Entry 3D4C (X-ray diffraction, 2.90 A resolution); this record covers chain A.

[Chain A]
Protein: Maltose-binding periplasmic protein, LINKER, Zona pellucida protein 3
Organism: Escherichia coli (strain K12)
Notes: fragment: ZP3 ZP-N domain
UniProt: chimeric construct of P0AEX9, P10761: residues 2-368 from P0AEX9 (MALE_ECOLI) positions 27-393 (UniProt number = residue number + 25); residues 372-473 from P10761 positions 42-143 (UniProt number = residue number - 330)
Amino-acid sequence (481 residues; each row starts with the number of its first residue):
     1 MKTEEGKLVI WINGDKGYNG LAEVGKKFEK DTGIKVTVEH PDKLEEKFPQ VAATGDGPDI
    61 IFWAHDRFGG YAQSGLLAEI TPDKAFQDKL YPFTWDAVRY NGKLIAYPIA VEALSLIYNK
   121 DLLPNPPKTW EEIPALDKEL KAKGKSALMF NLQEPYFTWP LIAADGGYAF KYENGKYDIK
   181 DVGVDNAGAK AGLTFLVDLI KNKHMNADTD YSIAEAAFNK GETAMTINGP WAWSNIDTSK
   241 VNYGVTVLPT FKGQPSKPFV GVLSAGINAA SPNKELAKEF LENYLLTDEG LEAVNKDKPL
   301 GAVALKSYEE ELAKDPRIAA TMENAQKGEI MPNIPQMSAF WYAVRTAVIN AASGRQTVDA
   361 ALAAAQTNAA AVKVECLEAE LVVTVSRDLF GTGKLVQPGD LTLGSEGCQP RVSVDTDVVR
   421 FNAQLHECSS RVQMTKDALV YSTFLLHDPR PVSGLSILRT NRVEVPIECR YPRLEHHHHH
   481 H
Unresolved in the structure: 1-4, 475-481
Cystine bridges: Cys376-Cys469, Cys408-Cys428
Construct notes: initiating methionine (1); engineered mutation Thr3 (Ile28 in P0AEX9), Ala360 (Glu385 in P0AEX9), Ala363 (Lys388 in P0AEX9), Ala364 (Asp389 in P0AEX9), Asn368 (Arg393 in P0AEX9); expression tag (474-481)
Metal / ion sites: Cd2+ site 1 near Glu39 (its only coordinating residue here); Cd2+ site 2 near His40 (its only coordinating residue here); Cd2+ site 3: Asn202, His204; Cd2+ site 4: Asp210, Asp437; Cd2+ site 5 near Glu380 (its only coordinating residue here); Cd2+ site 6 near Glu427 (its only coordinating residue here); Cd2+ site 7 near Glu464 (its only coordinating residue here)
Reported in the primary citation:
  - mutagenesis - Y441C: decreased expression in response to MBP-AAA-ZP-N-6His
  - mutagenesis - Y441C: decreased expression in response to full-length ZP3
  - mutagenesis - Y441L, Y441S, Y441V: decreased expression
  - mutagenesis - Y441F: unchanged expression in response to full-length ZP3

[In short]
Asn202 and His204 coordinate Cd2+ site 3. Asp210 and Asp437 coordinate Cd2+ site 4. From the paper: Y441L,
Y441S and Y441V reduce expression; Y441C reduces expression in response to MBP-AAA-ZP-N-6His.
Chain A is Maltose-binding periplasmic protein, LINKER, Zona pellucida protein 3 (Escherichia coli (strain
K12)); the structure, ZP-N domain of mammalian sperm receptor ZP3 (crystal form I), was determined by X-ray
diffraction, deposited together with 5OSQ, 3D4G and 3EF7.
